PDB entry 3C56 | X-ray diffraction, 2.30 A resolution | chains A and B

Chain A (and B):
Protein: Fructose-bisphosphate aldolase
Organism: Helicobacter pylori
Notes: EC 4.1.2.13; chain B of this document is another copy of the same molecule, construct and numbering; everything in this record applies to it too
UniProt: P56109 (ALF_HELPY); residues 1-307 here = UniProt positions 1-307
Chain sequence (307 residues; numbered 1 to 307; the number before each row is that of its first residue):
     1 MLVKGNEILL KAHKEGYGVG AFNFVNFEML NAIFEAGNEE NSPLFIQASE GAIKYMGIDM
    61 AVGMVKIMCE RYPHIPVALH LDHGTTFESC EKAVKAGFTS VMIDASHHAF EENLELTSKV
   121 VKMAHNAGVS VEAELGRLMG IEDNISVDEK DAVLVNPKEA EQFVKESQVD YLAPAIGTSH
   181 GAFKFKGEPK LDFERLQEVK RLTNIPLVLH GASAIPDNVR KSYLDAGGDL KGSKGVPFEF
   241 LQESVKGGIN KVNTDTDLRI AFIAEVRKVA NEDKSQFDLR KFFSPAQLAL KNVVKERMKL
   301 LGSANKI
Disordered / not traced: 142-151 (chain B: 140-152)
Differences from the reference sequence: conflict Ala-48 (Thr in P56109), Ile-67 (Thr in P56109)
Ion coordination: Zn2+: His-83, His-180, His-210
Residues lining bound ligands: PH4 (3-{hydroxy[(phosphonooxy)acetyl]amino}propyl dihydrogen phosphate): Asn-23, Gln-47, Ser-49, Asp-82, His-83, Ser-179, His-180, Gly-181, Lys-184, His-210, Gly-211, Ala-212, Ser-213, Asn-253, Thr-254, Asp-255, Thr-256, Asp-257, Arg-259
Curated features (UniProtKB/Swiss-Prot):
  - active site: Asp-82 (Proton donor)
  - binding site (D-glyceraldehyde 3-phosphate): Ser-49
  - binding site (Zn(2+)): His-83, Asp-104, Glu-134, His-180, His-210
  - binding site (dihydroxyacetone phosphate): Gly-181, Gly-211 to Ser-213, Asn-253 to Thr-256

How chain A and chain B interact:
Residue-residue contacts (94):
  Val-25(A) / Arg-280(B)
  Asn-26(A) / Glu-28(B)  hydrogen bond
  Asn-26(A) / Phe-283(B)
  Phe-27(A) / Tyr-55(B)
  Phe-27(A) / Met-56(B)
  Phe-27(A) / Met-60(B)  hydrophobic
  Glu-28(A) / Asn-26(B)  hydrogen bond
  Glu-28(A) / Tyr-55(B)  hydrogen bond
  Met-29(A) / Leu-279(B)  hydrophobic
  Ser-49(A) / Arg-280(B)
  Gly-51(A) / Arg-280(B)
  Ala-52(A) / Arg-280(B)
  Tyr-55(A) / Phe-27(B)
  Tyr-55(A) / Glu-28(B)  hydrogen bond
  Tyr-55(A) / Arg-280(B)
  Tyr-55(A) / Phe-283(B)
  Tyr-55(A) / Ser-284(B)
  Tyr-55(A) / Gln-287(B)  hydrogen bond
  Met-56(A) / Phe-27(B)
  Met-56(A) / Arg-71(B)  hydrogen bond (backbone-side chain)
  Gly-57(A) / Arg-71(B)
  Asp-59(A) / Ile-67(B)
  Asp-59(A) / Arg-71(B)  salt bridge
  Met-60(A) / Phe-27(B)  hydrophobic
  Met-60(A) / Met-64(B)
  Met-60(A) / Ile-67(B)  hydrophobic
  Met-60(A) / Met-68(B)  hydrophobic
  Met-60(A) / Arg-71(B)
  Gly-63(A) / Ile-67(B)
  Met-64(A) / Met-60(B)
  Ile-67(A) / Asp-59(B)
  Ile-67(A) / Met-60(B)  hydrophobic
  Ile-67(A) / Gly-63(B)
  Met-68(A) / Met-60(B)  hydrophobic
  Arg-71(A) / Met-56(B)  hydrogen bond (side chain-backbone)
  Arg-71(A) / Gly-57(B)
  Arg-71(A) / Asp-59(B)  salt bridge
  Arg-71(A) / Met-60(B)
  Tyr-223(A) / Lys-274(B)  hydrogen bond (side chain-backbone)
  Tyr-223(A) / Ser-275(B)
  Tyr-223(A) / Gln-276(B)  hydrogen bond (side chain-backbone)
  Tyr-223(A) / Phe-277(B)
  Gly-227(A) / Lys-274(B)
  Gly-228(A) / Lys-274(B)
  Asp-229(A) / Lys-274(B)  hydrogen bond (backbone-backbone)
  Asp-229(A) / Ser-275(B)
  Lys-231(A) / Ser-275(B)
  Thr-256(A) / Phe-277(B)
  Arg-259(A) / Phe-277(B)
  Arg-259(A) / Asp-278(B)  salt bridge
  Arg-259(A) / Arg-280(B)
  Ile-260(A) / Phe-277(B)  hydrophobic
  Phe-262(A) / Leu-279(B)  hydrophobic
  Ile-263(A) / Gln-276(B)
  Ile-263(A) / Phe-277(B)
  Ile-263(A) / Leu-279(B)  hydrophobic
  Ile-263(A) / Phe-282(B)  hydrophobic
  Val-266(A) / Val-266(B)  hydrophobic
  Arg-267(A) / Ala-270(B)  hydrogen bond (side chain-backbone)
  Arg-267(A) / Asp-273(B)  hydrogen bond (side chain-backbone)
  Arg-267(A) / Lys-274(B)  hydrogen bond (side chain-backbone)
  Arg-267(A) / Ser-275(B)
  Arg-267(A) / Gln-276(B)  hydrogen bond (side chain-backbone)
  Arg-267(A) / Phe-282(B)
  Ala-270(A) / Arg-267(B)  hydrogen bond (backbone-side chain)
  Asp-273(A) / Arg-267(B)  hydrogen bond (backbone-side chain)
  Lys-274(A) / Tyr-223(B)  hydrogen bond (backbone-side chain)
  Lys-274(A) / Gly-227(B)
  Lys-274(A) / Gly-228(B)
  Lys-274(A) / Asp-229(B)  hydrogen bond (backbone-backbone)
  Lys-274(A) / Arg-267(B)  hydrogen bond (backbone-side chain)
  Ser-275(A) / Tyr-223(B)
  Ser-275(A) / Asp-229(B)
  Gln-276(A) / Tyr-223(B)  hydrogen bond (backbone-side chain)
  Gln-276(A) / Ile-263(B)
  Gln-276(A) / Arg-267(B)  hydrogen bond (backbone-side chain)
  Phe-277(A) / Tyr-223(B)
  Phe-277(A) / Arg-259(B)
  Phe-277(A) / Ile-263(B)
  Leu-279(A) / Met-29(B)  hydrophobic
  Leu-279(A) / Phe-262(B)  hydrophobic
  Arg-280(A) / Val-25(B)
  Arg-280(A) / Ser-49(B)
  Arg-280(A) / Gly-51(B)
  Arg-280(A) / Ala-52(B)
  Arg-280(A) / Tyr-55(B)
  Arg-280(A) / Arg-259(B)
  Phe-282(A) / Ile-263(B)  hydrophobic
  Phe-282(A) / Arg-267(B)
  Phe-283(A) / Asn-26(B)
  Phe-283(A) / Tyr-55(B)
  Phe-283(A) / Phe-283(B)  hydrophobic
  Ser-284(A) / Tyr-55(B)
  Gln-287(A) / Tyr-55(B)  hydrogen bond
Also at the interface, not in a pair above, chain A (45 interface residues in all): Ala-182, Leu-230, Asp-278
Also at the interface, not in a pair above, chain B (44 interface residues in all): Ala-182, Leu-230, Thr-256, Ile-260

In short:
The interface between chain A and chain B involves 45 residues on one side and 44 on the other, with 22
hydrogen bonds and 3 salt bridges. Polar pairs include Asp-59(A)/Arg-71(B), Arg-259(A)/Asp-278(B) and
Asn-26(A)/Glu-28(B). Ligands of chain A: compound PH4.
Both chains are Fructose-bisphosphate aldolase (Helicobacter pylori). Entry 3C56 (Class II
fructose-1,6-bisphosphate aldolase from helicobacter pylori in complex with
N-(3-Hydroxypropyl)-glycolohydroxamic acid bisphosphate, a competitive inhibitor) was determined by X-ray
diffraction, deposited together with 3C4U and 3C52.
